Entry 6VVR (X-ray diffraction, 1.80 A resolution); this record covers chains A and B of the 3 polymer chains in the assembly.

Chain A (and B):
Molecule: Tautomerase
Organism: Bordetella trematum
Notes: EC 5.3.2.-; chain B of this document is another copy of the same molecule, construct and numbering; everything in this record applies to it too
UniProtKB: A0A157L8Q0 (A0A157L8Q0_9BORD); residues 1-123 here correspond to UniProt positions 2-124 (UniProt number = residue number + 1)
Sequence (123 residues; each row starts with the number of its first residue):
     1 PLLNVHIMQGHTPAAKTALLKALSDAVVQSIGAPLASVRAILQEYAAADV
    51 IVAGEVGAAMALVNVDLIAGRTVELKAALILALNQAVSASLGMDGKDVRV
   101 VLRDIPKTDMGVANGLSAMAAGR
What the authors report for this chain:
  - catalytic residues: Pro1
  - self-association interface (contacts with another copy of this molecule); pairs are residue here / residue on that copy: Lys16-Asp49, Asp66-Arg103 (salt bridge), Asp109-Lys76 (salt bridge)
  - contacts within the chain: Lys76-Asp104 (salt bridge)

How chain A and chain B interact:
Pairs across the interface (58):
  Leu2(A) with Leu62(B), hydrophobic; Arg99(B); Val101(B), hydrophobic
  Leu20(A) with Ala48(B); Asp49(B); Val50(B); Ile51(B)
  Lys21(A) with Ile51(B); Val56(B)
  Leu35(A) with Ala53(B); Gly54(B)
  Ala36(A) with Ala53(B), hydrophobic
  Val38(A) with Val52(B); Ala53(B), hydrogen bond (backbone-backbone)
  Arg39(A) with Ile51(B); Val52(B); Met60(B); Lys96(B); Asp97(B), hydrogen bond (side chain-backbone); Arg99(B)
  Ala40(A) with Val50(B); Ile51(B), hydrogen bond (backbone-backbone)
  Ile41(A) with His6(B); Tyr45(B); Asp49(B); Val50(B), hydrophobic; Met60(B), hydrophobic
  Leu42(A) with Tyr45(B); Asp49(B), hydrogen bond (backbone-backbone)
  Gln43(A) with Gln43(B), hydrogen bond; Tyr45(B), hydrogen bond
  Asp66(A) with Arg103(B), salt bridge
  Arg103(A) with Arg103(B)
  Ile105(A) with Val101(B), hydrophobic; Leu102(B)
  Thr108(A) with Val73(B); Ile80(B)
  Asp109(A) with Lys76(B), salt bridge; Val101(B); Leu102(B), hydrogen bond (backbone-backbone); Asp104(B)
  Met110(A) with Val100(B); Val101(B), hydrophobic
  Gly111(A) with Ile80(B); Arg99(B); Val100(B), hydrogen bond (backbone-backbone)
  Val112(A) with Val98(B); Arg99(B)
  Ala113(A) with Lys96(B); Arg99(B)
  Asn114(A) with Leu81(B); Asn84(B); Gly95(B), hydrogen bond (backbone-backbone); Lys96(B)
  Gly115(A) with Ile80(B); Leu81(B), hydrogen bond (backbone-backbone); Asn84(B)
  Met119(A) with Val73(B), hydrophobic
Interface residues without a listed pair, chain A (28 interface residues in all): Lys16, Thr17, Ser24, Leu116, Ser117
Interface residues without a listed pair, chain B (30 interface residues in all): Asn64, Asp94

In short:
The interface between chain A and chain B involves 28 residues on one side and 30 on the other; the contacts
include 10 hydrogen bonds and 2 salt bridges. Polar contacts include Asp66(A)-Arg103(B), Asp109(A)-Lys76(B)
and Arg39(A)-Asp97(B). The paper reports the catalytic residue Pro1(A); a self-association interface involving
Lys16(A), Asp49(A) and Asp66(A) among others.
Both chains are Tautomerase (Bordetella trematum). Entry 6VVR (Q0 fused 4-OT wild type symmetric trimer) was
determined by X-ray diffraction together with 6VVM, 6VVN and 6VVW from the same study.
